Entry 6Z13 (X-ray diffraction, 1.80 A resolution); this record covers chains P and V of the 3 polymer chains in the assembly.

== Chain P ==
Protein: bicyclic peptide 3C
Amino-acid sequence (15 residues; row label = number of the first residue in the row):
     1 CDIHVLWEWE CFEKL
Modified / non-standard residues: L6 (norleucine; NLE)
Disulfide bonds: C1-C11
Covalently attached groups: amino group (NH2) linked to L15

== Chain V ==
Protein: Vascular endothelial growth factor A
Source organism: Homo sapiens
UniProt: P15692 (VEGFA_HUMAN); residues 13-107 here correspond to UniProt positions 39-133 (UniProt number = residue number + 26)
Amino-acid sequence (95 residues; numbered 13 to 107; the number before each row is that of its first residue):
    13 EVVKFMDVYQ RSYCHPIETL VDIFQEYPDE IEYIFKPSCV PLMRCGGCCN DEGLECVPTE
    73 ESNITMQIMR IKPHQGQHIG EMSFLQHNKC ECRPK
Disulfide bonds: C26-C68, C57-C102, C61-C104

== Chain P / chain V interface ==
Residue-residue contacts (5):
  F12(P) with K48(V); M81(V), hydrophobic; Q89(V), hydrogen bond (backbone-side chain)
  L15(P) with K48(V); Q89(V)
Interface residues without a listed pair, chain P (5 interface residues in all): W7, W9, E13
Interface residues without a listed pair, chain V (5 interface residues in all): I83, I91

== Overview ==
The chain P/chain V interface involves 5 residues from each chain; the contacts include 1 hydrogen bond. Its
one hydrogen-bonded contact is F12(P)-Q89(V). Covalently linked amino group: at L15(P).
Chain P is bicyclic peptide 3C and chain V is Vascular endothelial growth factor A (Homo sapiens); the
structure, VEGF-A 13:107 crystallized with 3C bicyclic peptide, was determined by X-ray diffraction together
with 6ZFL, 6ZBR, 6ZCD and 6Z3F from the same study.
